PDB entry 1ELZ | X-ray diffraction, 2.80 A resolution | chains A and B

# Chain A (and B)
Name: Alkaline phosphatase
Organism: Escherichia coli
Notes: EC 3.1.3.1; chain B of this document is another copy of the same molecule, construct and numbering; everything in this record applies to it too
UniProtKB: P00634 (PPB_ECOLI); residues 1-449 here correspond to UniProt positions 23-471 (UniProt number = residue number + 22)
Sequence (449 residues; row label = number of the first residue in the row):
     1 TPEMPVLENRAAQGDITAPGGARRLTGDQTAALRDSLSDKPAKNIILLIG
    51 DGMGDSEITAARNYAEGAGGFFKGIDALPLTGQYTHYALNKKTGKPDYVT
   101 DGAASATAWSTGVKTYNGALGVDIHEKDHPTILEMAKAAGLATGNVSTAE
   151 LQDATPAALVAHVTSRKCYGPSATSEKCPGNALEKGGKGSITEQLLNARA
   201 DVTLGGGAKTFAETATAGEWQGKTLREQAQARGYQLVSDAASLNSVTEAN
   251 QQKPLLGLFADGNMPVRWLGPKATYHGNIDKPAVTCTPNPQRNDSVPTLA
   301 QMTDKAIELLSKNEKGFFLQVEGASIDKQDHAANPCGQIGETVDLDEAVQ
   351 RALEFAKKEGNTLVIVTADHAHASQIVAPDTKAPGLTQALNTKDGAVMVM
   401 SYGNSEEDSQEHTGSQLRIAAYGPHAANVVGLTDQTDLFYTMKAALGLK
Construct notes: engineered mutation Gly102 (Ser124 in P00634)
Swiss-Prot annotation at these positions:
  - binding site (Mg(2+)): Asp51, Asp153, Thr155, Glu322
  - binding site (Zn(2+)): Asp51, Asp327, His331, Asp369, His370, His412
Disulfides: Cys168-Cys178, Cys286-Cys336
Metal / ion sites: Zn2+ site 1: Asp51, Asp369, His370 (together with phosphate ion); Mg2+: Asp51, Thr155, Glu322; Zn2+ site 2: Asp327, His331, His412 (together with phosphate ion)

# How chain A and chain B interact
Pairs across the interface - 198 pairs, chain A then chain B:
  Arg10(A) - Val430(B)
  Arg10(A) - Gly431(B)
  Arg10(A) - Leu432(B)  hydrogen bond (side chain-backbone)
  Ile16(A) - Tyr87(B)
  Ile16(A) - Leu89(B)  hydrophobic
  Ile16(A) - Pro96(B)  hydrophobic
  Ile16(A) - Lys114(B)
  Thr17(A) - Leu89(B)
  Thr17(A) - Gly94(B)
  Thr17(A) - Val113(B)
  Ala18(A) - Val113(B)
  Pro19(A) - Gly112(B)
  Pro19(A) - Val113(B)
  Pro19(A) - His129(B)
  Pro19(A) - Tyr440(B)
  Gly20(A) - Gly112(B)  hydrogen bond (backbone-backbone)
  Gly20(A) - Tyr440(B)  hydrogen bond (backbone-side chain)
  Ala22(A) - Tyr87(B)
  Ala22(A) - Lys114(B)
  Ala22(A) - Asp434(B)
  Ala22(A) - Thr436(B)
  Arg23(A) - Thr436(B)
  Arg23(A) - Asp437(B)
  Arg23(A) - Tyr440(B)
  Arg24(A) - Thr85(B)  hydrogen bond
  Arg24(A) - Thr433(B)
  Arg24(A) - Asp434(B)
  Arg24(A) - Asp437(B)  hydrogen bond (backbone-side chain)
  Leu25(A) - Asn428(B)
  Leu25(A) - Asp437(B)  hydrogen bond (backbone-side chain)
  Gly27(A) - Asn428(B)
  Asp28(A) - His425(B)  salt bridge
  Asp28(A) - Asn428(B)  hydrogen bond
  Gln29(A) - Ala427(B)
  Gln29(A) - Asn428(B)  hydrogen bond (backbone-side chain)
  Thr30(A) - Ser38(B)
  Thr30(A) - Asp39(B)
  Thr30(A) - Ala427(B)
  Leu33(A) - Leu37(B)  hydrophobic
  Arg34(A) - Leu37(B)
  Arg34(A) - Asp39(B)  salt bridge
  Leu37(A) - Leu33(B)  hydrophobic
  Leu37(A) - Arg34(B)
  Leu37(A) - Leu37(B)  hydrophobic
  Ser38(A) - Thr30(B)
  Asp39(A) - Asp28(B)
  Asp39(A) - Thr30(B)
  Asp55(A) - Gln83(B)
  Asp55(A) - Ser415(B)
  Asp55(A) - Gln416(B)  hydrogen bond
  Ser56(A) - Ser415(B)  hydrogen bond (backbone-side chain)
  Thr59(A) - Gly414(B)
  Thr59(A) - Ser415(B)
  Thr59(A) - Gln416(B)  hydrogen bond (side chain-backbone)
  Arg62(A) - Thr85(B)
  Arg62(A) - Gln416(B)  hydrogen bond
  Arg62(A) - Leu432(B)
  Asn63(A) - Tyr98(B)
  Ala68(A) - Tyr87(B)
  Ala68(A) - Pro96(B)  hydrophobic
  Ala68(A) - Tyr98(B)  hydrophobic
  Gly69(A) - Tyr87(B)
  Asp76(A) - Leu432(B)
  Pro79(A) - Val430(B)
  Thr81(A) - Thr81(B)  hydrogen bond (side chain-backbone)
  Thr81(A) - Gly82(B)
  Thr81(A) - Gln83(B)
  Thr81(A) - Val430(B)
  Thr81(A) - Gly431(B)  hydrogen bond (side chain-backbone)
  Gly82(A) - Thr81(B)
  Gly82(A) - Gln83(B)  hydrogen bond (backbone-side chain)
  Gln83(A) - Asp55(B)
  Gln83(A) - Thr81(B)
  Gln83(A) - Gly82(B)  hydrogen bond (side chain-backbone)
  Gln83(A) - Gln83(B)
  Gln83(A) - Arg418(B)
  Thr85(A) - Arg24(B)  hydrogen bond
  Thr85(A) - Arg62(B)
  Tyr87(A) - Ile16(B)
  Tyr87(A) - Ala22(B)
  Tyr87(A) - Ala68(B)
  Tyr87(A) - Gly69(B)
  Leu89(A) - Ile16(B)  hydrophobic
  Leu89(A) - Thr17(B)
  Gly94(A) - Thr17(B)
  Lys95(A) - Asp394(B)
  Lys95(A) - Gly395(B)  hydrogen bond (side chain-backbone)
  Pro96(A) - Ile16(B)  hydrophobic
  Pro96(A) - Ala68(B)  hydrophobic
  Pro96(A) - Asp394(B)
  Pro96(A) - Ala396(B)
  Tyr98(A) - Asn63(B)
  Tyr98(A) - Ala68(B)  hydrophobic
  Tyr98(A) - Thr392(B)  hydrogen bond
  Tyr98(A) - Asp394(B)  hydrogen bond
  Tyr98(A) - Ala396(B)
  Tyr98(A) - Val397(B)
  Tyr98(A) - Met398(B)  hydrophobic
  Val99(A) - Ile376(B)
  Val99(A) - Val377(B)
  Val99(A) - Ala378(B)
  Gly112(A) - Pro19(B)
  Gly112(A) - Gly20(B)  hydrogen bond (backbone-backbone)
  Val113(A) - Thr17(B)
  Val113(A) - Ala18(B)
  Val113(A) - Pro19(B)
  Lys114(A) - Ile16(B)
  Lys114(A) - Ala22(B)
  Ile124(A) - Thr17(B)
  His129(A) - Pro19(B)
  Tyr275(A) - Glu406(B)  hydrogen bond
  His276(A) - Glu406(B)  salt bridge
  Ala373(A) - Gln375(B)  hydrogen bond (backbone-side chain)
  Gln375(A) - His372(B)
  Gln375(A) - Ala373(B)  hydrogen bond (side chain-backbone)
  Gln375(A) - Gln375(B)
  Gln375(A) - Asn404(B)
  Gln375(A) - Thr413(B)
  Ile376(A) - Val99(B)
  Ile376(A) - Thr413(B)
  Ile376(A) - Gly414(B)  hydrogen bond (backbone-backbone)
  Val377(A) - Val99(B)
  Val377(A) - Asn404(B)
  Ala378(A) - Val99(B)
  Thr381(A) - Asn404(B)
  Thr381(A) - Glu411(B)  hydrogen bond
  Lys382(A) - Ser405(B)
  Lys382(A) - Glu406(B)  hydrogen bond (backbone-backbone)
  Lys382(A) - Glu407(B)
  Ala383(A) - Asn404(B)
  Ala383(A) - Glu406(B)
  Pro384(A) - Pro384(B)
  Pro384(A) - Gly403(B)
  Pro384(A) - Asn404(B)
  Pro384(A) - Ser405(B)
  Pro384(A) - Glu406(B)
  Thr392(A) - Tyr98(B)  hydrogen bond
  Asp394(A) - Lys95(B)
  Asp394(A) - Pro96(B)
  Asp394(A) - Tyr98(B)  hydrogen bond
  Gly395(A) - Lys95(B)  hydrogen bond (backbone-side chain)
  Ala396(A) - Pro96(B)
  Ala396(A) - Tyr98(B)
  Val397(A) - Tyr98(B)
  Met398(A) - Tyr98(B)  hydrophobic
  Gly403(A) - Pro384(B)
  Gly403(A) - Gly403(B)
  Asn404(A) - Gln375(B)
  Asn404(A) - Thr381(B)
  Asn404(A) - Ala383(B)
  Asn404(A) - Pro384(B)
  Ser405(A) - Lys382(B)
  Ser405(A) - Pro384(B)
  Glu406(A) - Tyr275(B)  hydrogen bond
  Glu406(A) - His276(B)  salt bridge
  Glu406(A) - Lys382(B)  hydrogen bond (backbone-backbone)
  Glu406(A) - Ala383(B)
  Glu406(A) - Pro384(B)
  Glu407(A) - Lys382(B)
  Glu411(A) - Ala378(B)
  Glu411(A) - Thr381(B)  hydrogen bond
  Thr413(A) - Gln375(B)
  Thr413(A) - Ile376(B)
  Gly414(A) - Thr59(B)
  Gly414(A) - Ile376(B)  hydrogen bond (backbone-backbone)
  Ser415(A) - Asp55(B)
  Ser415(A) - Ser56(B)  hydrogen bond (side chain-backbone)
  Ser415(A) - Thr59(B)
  Gln416(A) - Asp55(B)  hydrogen bond
  Gln416(A) - Thr59(B)  hydrogen bond (backbone-side chain)
  Gln416(A) - Arg62(B)  hydrogen bond
  Arg418(A) - Gln83(B)  hydrogen bond
  His425(A) - Asp28(B)  salt bridge
  Ala427(A) - Gln29(B)
  Ala427(A) - Thr30(B)
  Asn428(A) - Leu25(B)
  Asn428(A) - Gly27(B)
  Asn428(A) - Asp28(B)  hydrogen bond
  Asn428(A) - Gln29(B)  hydrogen bond (side chain-backbone)
  Val430(A) - Arg10(B)  hydrogen bond (backbone-side chain)
  Val430(A) - Pro79(B)
  Val430(A) - Thr81(B)
  Gly431(A) - Thr81(B)  hydrogen bond (backbone-side chain)
  Leu432(A) - Arg10(B)  hydrogen bond (backbone-side chain)
  Leu432(A) - Arg62(B)
  Leu432(A) - Asp76(B)
  Thr433(A) - Arg10(B)
  Thr433(A) - Arg24(B)
  Asp434(A) - Ala22(B)
  Asp434(A) - Arg24(B)
  Thr436(A) - Ala22(B)
  Thr436(A) - Arg23(B)
  Asp437(A) - Arg23(B)
  Asp437(A) - Arg24(B)  hydrogen bond (side chain-backbone)
  Asp437(A) - Leu25(B)  hydrogen bond (side chain-backbone)
  Tyr440(A) - Pro19(B)
  Tyr440(A) - Gly20(B)  hydrogen bond (side chain-backbone)
  Tyr440(A) - Arg23(B)
Also at the interface, not in a pair above, chain A (90 interface residues in all): Ala12, Ile58, Leu80, His372, Gly385, Ser401, His412
Also at the interface, not in a pair above, chain B (90 interface residues in all): Ala12, Ile58, Leu80, Ile124, Gly385, Ser401, His412

# In short
Chain A and chain B each contribute 90 residues to their interface; the contacts include 47 hydrogen bonds and
5 salt bridges. Polar contacts include Asp28(A)-His425(B), Arg34(A)-Asp39(B) and His276(A)-Glu406(B). Curated
annotation (UniProt) lists 4 Mg2+-binding residues and 6 Zn2+-binding residues on chain A.
Both chains are Alkaline phosphatase (Escherichia coli). Entry 1ELZ (E. coli alkaline phosphatase mutant
(S102G)) was determined by X-ray diffraction together with 1ELX and 1ELY from the same study.
